7VZ4 - chains B and J of the 10 polymer chains in the assembly; structure by electron microscopy, 1.89 A resolution.

[Chain B]
Protein: Histone H4
Organism: Homo sapiens
Reference sequence: P62805 (H4_HUMAN); residues 1-102 here correspond to UniProt positions 2-103 (UniProt number = residue number + 1)
Amino-acid sequence (106 residues; row label = number of the first residue in the row; numbers below 1 keep their minus sign (Gly-3 is residue -3)):
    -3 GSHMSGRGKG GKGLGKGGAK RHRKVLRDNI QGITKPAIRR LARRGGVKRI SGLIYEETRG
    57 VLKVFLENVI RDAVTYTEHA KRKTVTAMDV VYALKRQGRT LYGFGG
Not modelled in the structure: -3 to 24
Construct notes: expression tag (-3 to 0)
Curated features (UniProtKB/Swiss-Prot):
  - DNA-binding region: Lys16 to Lys20
  - modified residue: Ser1 (N-acetylserine), Arg3 (Asymmetric dimethylarginine), Lys5 (N6-(2-hydroxyisobutyryl)lysine), Lys8 (N6-(2-hydroxyisobutyryl)lysine), Lys12 (N6-(2-hydroxyisobutyryl)lysine), Lys16 (N6-(2-hydroxyisobutyryl)lysine), Lys20 (N6,N6,N6-trimethyllysine), Lys31 (N6-(2-hydroxyisobutyryl)lysine), Lys44 (N6-(2-hydroxyisobutyryl)lysine), Ser47 (Phosphoserine), Tyr51 (Phosphotyrosine), Lys59 (N6-(2-hydroxyisobutyryl)lysine), Lys77 (N6-(2-hydroxyisobutyryl)lysine), Lys79 (N6-(2-hydroxyisobutyryl)lysine), Thr80 (Phosphothreonine), Tyr88 (Phosphotyrosine), Lys91 (N6-(2-hydroxyisobutyryl)lysine)
  - cross-link (Glycyl lysine isopeptide (Lys-Gly)): Lys12 (interchain with G-Cter in SUMO2), Lys20 (interchain with G-Cter in SUMO2), Lys31 (interchain with G-Cter in SUMO2), Lys59 (interchain with G-Cter in SUMO2), Lys79 (interchain with G-Cter in SUMO2), Lys91 (interchain with G-Cter in SUMO2)

[Chain J]
Molecule: 145-nt DNA strand
Sequence (145 nucleotides; numbered -72 to 72; the number before each row is that of its first residue; numbers below 1 keep their minus sign (DA-72 is residue -72)):
   -72 ATCACAATCC CGGTGCCGAG GCCGCTCAAT TGGTCGTAGA CAGCTCTAGC ACCGCTTAAA
   -12 CGCACGTACG GATTCCGTAC GTGCGTTTAA GCGGTGCTAG AGCTGTCTAC GACCAATTGA
    48 GCGGCCTCGG CACCGGGATT GTGAT

[Interface between chain B and chain J]
Contacting residue pairs (11):
  Arg35(B) - DG8(J)  salt bridge to the phosphate
  Arg45(B) - DC7(J)  hydrogen bond to the sugar
  Arg45(B) - DG8(J)  phosphate contact
  Ile46(B) - DC7(J)  sugar contact
  Ile46(B) - DG8(J)  hydrogen bond to the phosphate
  Ser47(B) - DC7(J)  hydrogen bond to the phosphate
  Gly48(B) - DC7(J)  hydrogen bond to the phosphate
  Arg78(B) - DA28(J)  phosphate contact
  Lys79(B) - DG27(J)  phosphate contact
  Lys79(B) - DA28(J)  hydrogen bond to the phosphate
  Thr80(B) - DA28(J)  hydrogen bond to the phosphate
Also at the interface, not in a pair above, chain B (12 interface residues in all): Lys31, Lys44, Tyr51, Lys77
Also at the interface, not in a pair above, chain J (5 interface residues in all): DG29

[In short]
12 residues of chain B face 5 of chain J across their interface, with 6 hydrogen bonds and 1 salt bridge.
Among the polar pairs are Arg45(B)-DC7(J), Ile46(B)-DG8(J) and Ser47(B)-DC7(J). UniProt lists a DNA-binding
region on chain B.
Chain B is Histone H4 (Homo sapiens) and chain J is a 145-nt DNA strand; the structure, Cryo-EM structure of
human nucleosome core particle composed of the Widom 601L DNA sequence, was determined by electron microscopy.
